PDB entry 9ETZ | electron microscopy, 2.40 A resolution | chains a and d of the 32 polymer chains in the assembly

# Chain a
Molecule: Cytochrome c oxidase subunit 1
Source organism: Saccharomyces cerevisiae
Notes: EC 7.1.1.9
UniProt: P00401 (COX1_YEAST); numbering as in UniProt (aligned over 1-534)
Sequence (534 residues; numbered 1 to 534; the number before each row is that of its first residue):
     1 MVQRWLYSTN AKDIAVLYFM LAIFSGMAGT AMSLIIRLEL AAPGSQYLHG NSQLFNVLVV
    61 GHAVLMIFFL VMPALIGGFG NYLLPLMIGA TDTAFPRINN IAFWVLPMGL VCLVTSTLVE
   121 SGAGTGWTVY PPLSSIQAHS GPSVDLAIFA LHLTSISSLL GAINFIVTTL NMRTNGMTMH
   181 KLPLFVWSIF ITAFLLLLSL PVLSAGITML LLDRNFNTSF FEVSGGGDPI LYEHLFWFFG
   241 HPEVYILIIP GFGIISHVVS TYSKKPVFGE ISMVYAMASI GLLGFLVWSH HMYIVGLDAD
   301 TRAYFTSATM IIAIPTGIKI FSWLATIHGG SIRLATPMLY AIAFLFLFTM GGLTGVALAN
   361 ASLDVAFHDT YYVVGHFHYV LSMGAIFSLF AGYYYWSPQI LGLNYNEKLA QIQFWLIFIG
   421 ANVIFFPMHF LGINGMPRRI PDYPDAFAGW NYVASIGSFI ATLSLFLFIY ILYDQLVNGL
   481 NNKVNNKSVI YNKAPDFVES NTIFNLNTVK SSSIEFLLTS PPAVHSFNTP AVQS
Curated features (UniProtKB/Swiss-Prot):
  - binding site (Ca(2+)): E39, A42, G44, P441
  - binding site (Fe(II)-heme a): H62, H378
  - binding site (Cu cation): H241, H290, H291
  - binding site (O2): Y245
  - binding site (Mg(2+)): H368, D369
  - binding site (heme a3): H376
  - cross-link: H241 to Y245 (1'-histidyl-3'-tyrosine (His-Tyr))
Ion coordination: Ca2+: E39, A42, G44; heme a Fe site 1: H62, H378; Cu ion: H241, H290, H291; Mg2+: D369 (shared with 1 residue of chain b); heme a Fe site 2 near H376 (its only coordinating residue here)
Small-molecule neighbours:
  - heme a (HEA), molecule 1: F19, I23, G26, T30, S33, I36, R37, L40, F55, V59, H62, A63, M66, I67, L70, V71, G126, W127, V374, F377, H378, L381, S382, I386, L389, F390, Y393, I417, I424, F425, M428, R438, R439, I440, A461, L465, F468
  - heme a (HEA), molecule 2: W127, W237, V244, Y245, I248, H290, H291, T309, I312, A313, T316, G317, I320, F321, F348, T349, G352, L353, G355, V356, L358, A359, D364, F367, H368, V373, H376, F377, V380, L381, R438
What the authors report for this chain:
  - catalytic residues: D92, E243, K319

# Chain d
Molecule: Cytochrome c oxidase subunit 4, mitochondrial
Source organism: Saccharomyces cerevisiae
UniProt: P04037 (COX4_YEAST); numbering as in UniProt (aligned over 30-149)
Sequence (120 residues; numbered 30 to 149; the number before each row is that of its first residue):
    30 VVKTAQNLAE VNGPETLIGP GAKEGTVPTD LDQETGLARL ELLGKLEGID VFDTKPLDSS
    90 RKGTMKDPII IESYDDYRYV GCTGSPAGSH TIMWLKPTVN EVARCWECGS VYKLNPVGVP
Curated features (UniProtKB/Swiss-Prot):
  - binding site (Zn(2+)): C111, H119, C134, C137
  - modified residue: T55 (Phosphothreonine)
Ion coordination: Zn2+: C111, H119, C134, C137

# How chain a and chain d interact
Contacting residue pairs (44; chain a residue first):
  N175(a) with D82(d), hydrogen bond (side chain-backbone); T83(d); K84(d)
  G176(a) with P85(d)
  D496(a) with W135(d), hydrogen bond
  E499(a) with W135(d)
  N507(a) with W135(d)
  K510(a) with M122(d); W135(d)
  S511(a) with M122(d); W123(d), hydrogen bond (backbone-backbone)
  S512(a) with I121(d); W123(d)
  S513(a) with W123(d)
  I514(a) with W123(d)
  L517(a) with Y108(d); W123(d); K125(d)
  L518(a) with Y108(d)
  F527(a) with Y108(d), hydrophobic
  N528(a) with D104(d)
  T529(a) with S102(d); Y103(d), hydrogen bond (side chain-backbone); D104(d), hydrogen bond; R107(d)
  P530(a) with R107(d), hydrogen bond (backbone-side chain)
  A531(a) with Y108(d)
  V532(a) with K84(d); P85(d); L86(d); R107(d); Y108(d), hydrogen bond (backbone-backbone); V109(d); G110(d), hydrogen bond (backbone-backbone); W123(d)
  Q533(a) with P85(d); L86(d), hydrogen bond (backbone-backbone); G110(d); I121(d); W123(d)
  S534(a) with L86(d); G110(d), hydrogen bond (backbone-backbone); T112(d), hydrogen bond; A116(d)
Also at the interface, not in a pair above, chain a (23 interface residues in all): P266, I503, S526
Also at the interface, not in a pair above, chain d (24 interface residues in all): S88, Y106, C111, T120, R133

# Overview
The interface between chain a and chain d involves 23 residues on one side and 24 on the other, with 11
hydrogen bonds. Polar contacts include N175(a)-D82(d), D496(a)-W135(d) and T529(a)-Y103(d). Ligands of chain
a: heme a. From the paper: catalytic residues D92(a), E243(a) and K319(a).
Chain a is Cytochrome c oxidase subunit 1 and chain d is Cytochrome c oxidase subunit 4, mitochondrial, both
from Saccharomyces cerevisiae; the structure, III2IV respiratory supercomplex from Saccharomyces cerevisiae,
was determined by electron microscopy.
